PDB entry 1VAS | X-ray diffraction, 2.75 A resolution | chains C and A of the 3 polymer chains in the assembly

[Chain C]
Molecule: 13-nt DNA strand
Sequence (13 nucleotides; each row starts with the number of its first residue):
   214 TAGCGCAACGCGA

[Chain A]
Name: Protein (T4 endonuclease V (e.c.3.1.25.1))
Source organism: Enterobacteria phage T4
Reference sequence: P04418 (END5_BPT4); numbering as in UniProt (aligned over 2-138)
Amino-acid sequence (137 residues; each row starts with the number of its first residue):
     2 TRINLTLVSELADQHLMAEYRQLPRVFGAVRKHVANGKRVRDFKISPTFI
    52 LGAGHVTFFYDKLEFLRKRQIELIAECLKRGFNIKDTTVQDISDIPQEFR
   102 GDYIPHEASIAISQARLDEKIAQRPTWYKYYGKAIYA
Construct notes: engineered mutation Gln23 (Glu in P04418)
Reported in the primary citation:
  - conformationally variable residues (loop rearrangement, order/disorder transition, side-chain flip): Arg22, Phe83 to Gln91, Arg125 to Lys130
  - binding site for the 13-nt DNA strand (chain C): Tyr21, Arg26, Gln71, Phe83 to Gln91
  - binding site for the 13-nt DNA strand: Thr2, Arg3, His16, Arg22, Arg26, Arg117, Lys121
  - mutagenesis - E23Q: unchanged binding to the 13-nt DNA strand (citing earlier work)
  - mutagenesis - E23Q: abolished catalytic activity (citing earlier work)
  - catalytic residues: Thr2
  - catalytic residues: Arg22, Arg26 (proposed by the authors, not directly observed)

[Chain C / chain A interface]
Pairs across the interface (20; chain C residue first):
  DA220(C) with Arg26(A), sugar contact
  DA221(C) with Tyr21(A), base contact; Arg22(A), sugar contact; Pro25(A), base contact; Gln71(A), hydrogen bond to the base; Ile75(A), base contact; Asp87(A), base contact; Thr89(A), base contact; Gln91(A), hydrogen bond to the base
  DC222(C) with Tyr21(A), phosphate contact; Arg22(A), sugar contact
  DG223(C) with Met18(A), sugar contact; Tyr21(A), phosphate contact; Asn84(A), sugar contact; Ile85(A), phosphate contact; Lys86(A), hydrogen bond to the phosphate
  DC224(C) with Gly82(A), phosphate contact; Phe83(A), phosphate contact; Asn84(A), hydrogen bond to the phosphate
  DG225(C) with Lys130(A), sugar contact
Other interface residues (no listed pair), chain A (18 interface residues in all): Thr2, Gly133

[In short]
Chain C and chain A form an interface of 6 and 18 residues respectively, with 4 hydrogen bonds. Among the
polar pairs are DA221(C)-Gln71(A), DA221(C)-Gln91(A) and DG223(C)-Lys86(A). The paper reports catalytic
residues Thr2(A), Arg22(A) and Arg26(A); E23Q of chain A abolishes catalytic activity.
Chain C is a 13-nt DNA strand and chain A is Protein (T4 endonuclease V (e.c.3.1.25.1)) (Enterobacteria phage
T4); the structure, Atomic model of a pyrimidine dimer specific excision repair enzyme complexed with a DNA
substrate: structural ..., was determined by X-ray diffraction.
